Entry 2OM0 (X-ray diffraction, 2.05 A resolution); this record covers chains A and B of the 12 polymer chains in the assembly.

# Chain A
Protein: Insulin A chain
Organism: Homo sapiens
UniProtKB: P01308 (INS_HUMAN); residues 1-21 here correspond to UniProt positions 90-110 (UniProt number = residue number + 89)
Chain sequence (21 residues; each row starts with the number of its first residue):
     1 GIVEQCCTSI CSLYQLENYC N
Disulfides: Cys-6/Cys-11
Residues lining bound ligands:
  - resorcinol (RCO): Cys-6, Ser-9, Ile-10, Cys-11, Leu-16
  - urea (URE): Gln-5, Cys-6, Ser-9, Ile-10, Cys-11, Gln-15

# Chain B
Protein: Insulin B chain
Organism: Homo sapiens
UniProtKB: P01308 (INS_HUMAN); residues 1-30 here correspond to UniProt positions 25-54 (UniProt number = residue number + 24)
Chain sequence (30 residues; each row starts with the number of its first residue):
     1 FVNQHLCGSH LVEALYLVCG ERGFFYTPKT
Not modelled in the structure: 30
Bound ions: Zn2+: His-10 (shared with 1 residue of chain F; 1 residue of chain J)
Residues lining bound ligands:
  - resorcinol (RCO), molecule 1: Val-2, His-5, Leu-6
  - resorcinol (RCO), molecule 2: Cys-7, His-10, Leu-11, Ala-14

# How chain A and chain B interact
Inter-chain disulfides: Cys-7(A)/Cys-7(B), Cys-20(A)/Cys-19(B)
Residue-residue contacts (25):
  Ile-2(A) with Leu-11(B), hydrophobic; Leu-15(B), hydrophobic; Tyr-26(B), hydrophobic
  Val-3(A) with Gln-4(B); Tyr-26(B)
  Cys-6(A) with Leu-11(B), hydrophobic
  Cys-7(A) with Cys-7(B), disulfide; Leu-11(B), hydrophobic
  Leu-13(A) with Val-18(B), hydrophobic
  Leu-16(A) with Leu-11(B), hydrophobic; Ala-14(B), hydrophobic; Leu-15(B)
  Glu-17(A) with Val-18(B); Arg-22(B), salt bridge
  Tyr-19(A) with Leu-15(B), hydrophobic; Phe-24(B); Phe-25(B)
  Cys-20(A) with Val-18(B), hydrophobic; Cys-19(B), disulfide; Arg-22(B); Gly-23(B)
  Asn-21(A) with Arg-22(B), hydrogen bond (backbone-side chain); Gly-23(B), hydrogen bond (backbone-backbone); Phe-24(B); Phe-25(B), hydrogen bond (side chain-backbone)
Interface residues without a listed pair, chain A (12 interface residues in all): Gly-1, Glu-4
Interface residues without a listed pair, chain B (14 interface residues in all): Gly-8, Lys-29

# Overview
Chain A and chain B form an interface of 12 and 14 residues respectively, with 2 disulfide bonds, 3 hydrogen
bonds and 1 salt bridge. Polar pairs include Glu-17(A)/Arg-22(B), Asn-21(A)/Arg-22(B) and Asn-21(A)/Phe-25(B).
One resorcinol molecule is bound between chain A and chain B.
Chain A is Insulin A chain and chain B is Insulin B chain, both from Homo sapiens; the structure, Structure of
human insulin in presence of urea at pH 6.5, was determined by X-ray diffraction together with 2OLY, 2OLZ and
2OM1 from the same study.
